3BT1 - chains B and U of the 3 polymer chains in the assembly; structure by X-ray diffraction, 2.80 A resolution.

Chain B:
Protein: Vitronectin
Organism: Homo sapiens
Notes: fragment: sometomedin-B domain
UniProt: P04004 (VTNC_HUMAN); residues 2-41 here correspond to UniProt positions 21-60 (UniProt number = residue number + 19)
Amino-acid sequence (40 residues; row label = number of the first residue in the row):
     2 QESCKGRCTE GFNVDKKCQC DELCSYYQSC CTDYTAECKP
Disulfides: Cys5-Cys21, Cys9-Cys39, Cys19-Cys32, Cys25-Cys31

Chain U:
Protein: Urokinase plasminogen activator surface receptor
Organism: Homo sapiens
UniProt: Q03405 (UPAR_HUMAN); residues 1-281 here correspond to UniProt positions 23-303 (UniProt number = residue number + 22)
Amino-acid sequence (283 residues; row label = number of the first residue in the row; numbers below 1 keep their minus sign (Arg-1 is residue -1)):
    -1 RSLRCMQCKT NGDCRVEECA LGQDLCRTTI VRLWEEGEEL ELVEKSCTHS EKTNRTLSYR
    59 TGLKITSLTE VVCGLDLCNQ GNSGRAVTYS RSRYLECISC GSSDMSCERG RHQSLQCRSP
   119 EEQCLDVVTH WIQEGEEGRP KDDRHLRGCG YLPGCPGSNG FHNNDTFHFL KCCNTTKCNE
   179 GPILELENLP QNGRQCYSCK GNSTHGCSSE ETFLIDCRGP MNQCLVATGT HEPKNQSYMV
   239 RGCATASMCQ HAHLGDAFSM NHIDVSCCTK SGCNHPDLDV QYR
Unresolved in the structure: -1 to 0, 83-84, 276-281
Construct notes: expression tag (-1 to 0)
Disulfides: Cys3-Cys24, Cys6-Cys12, Cys17-Cys45, Cys71-Cys76, Cys95-Cys122, Cys98-Cys105, Cys115-Cys147, Cys153-Cys170, Cys171-Cys176, Cys194-Cys222, Cys197-Cys205, Cys215-Cys241, Cys247-Cys265, Cys266-Cys271
Covalently attached groups: N-acetylglucosamine (NAG) linked to Asn52, Asn172, Asn200
Curated features (UniProtKB/Swiss-Prot):
  - site (Cleavage): Arg83, Ala84, Arg89, Ser90
  - glycosylation (N-linked (GlcNAc...) asparagine): Asn52, Asn162, Asn172, Asn200, Asn233

Interface between chain B and chain U:
Contacting residue pairs (28; chain B residue first):
  Phe13(B) with Arg91(U)
  Gln20(B) with Arg91(U)
  Asp22(B) with Arg91(U), salt bridge
  Glu23(B) with Trp32(U)
  Leu24(B) with Trp32(U), hydrophobic; Arg58(U); Arg91(U)
  Cys25(B) with Arg91(U)
  Ser26(B) with Arg30(U), hydrogen bond (backbone-side chain); Trp32(U); Glu34(U)
  Tyr27(B) with Arg30(U), hydrogen bond (backbone-side chain); Trp32(U); Ser56(U), hydrogen bond; Ile63(U); Ser65(U), hydrogen bond; Arg116(U), hydrogen bond (backbone-side chain)
  Tyr28(B) with Ser88(U); Arg91(U); Leu113(U); Gln114(U), hydrogen bond (side chain-backbone); Cys115(U); Arg116(U)
  Gln29(B) with Arg30(U); Arg116(U), hydrogen bond
  Ser30(B) with Arg91(U), hydrogen bond
  Lys40(B) with Glu34(U), salt bridge; Gly35(U)

Overview:
12 residues of chain B and 14 residues of chain U are in contact, with 8 hydrogen bonds and 2 salt bridges.
Polar contacts include Asp22(B)-Arg91(U), Lys40(B)-Glu34(U) and Ser26(B)-Arg30(U). N-acetylglucosamine is
covalently linked to Asn52(U), Asn172(U) and Asn200(U).
Here chain B is Vitronectin and chain U is Urokinase plasminogen activator surface receptor, both from Homo
sapiens. Entry 3BT1 (Structure of urokinase receptor, urokinase and vitronectin complex) was determined by
X-ray diffraction together with 3BT2 from the same study.
